Entry 6B0U (X-ray diffraction, 2.80 A resolution); this record covers chains A and D of the 5 polymer chains in the assembly.

Chain A:
Molecule: N-acetyltransferase Eis
From: Mycobacterium tuberculosis (strain ATCC 25618 / H37Rv)
Notes: EC 2.3.1.-
Reference sequence: P9WFK7 (EIS_MYCTU); residue numbers follow UniProt; this construct covers 1-402
Chain sequence (428 residues; each row starts with the number of its first residue; numbers below 1 keep their minus sign (Met-25 is residue -25)):
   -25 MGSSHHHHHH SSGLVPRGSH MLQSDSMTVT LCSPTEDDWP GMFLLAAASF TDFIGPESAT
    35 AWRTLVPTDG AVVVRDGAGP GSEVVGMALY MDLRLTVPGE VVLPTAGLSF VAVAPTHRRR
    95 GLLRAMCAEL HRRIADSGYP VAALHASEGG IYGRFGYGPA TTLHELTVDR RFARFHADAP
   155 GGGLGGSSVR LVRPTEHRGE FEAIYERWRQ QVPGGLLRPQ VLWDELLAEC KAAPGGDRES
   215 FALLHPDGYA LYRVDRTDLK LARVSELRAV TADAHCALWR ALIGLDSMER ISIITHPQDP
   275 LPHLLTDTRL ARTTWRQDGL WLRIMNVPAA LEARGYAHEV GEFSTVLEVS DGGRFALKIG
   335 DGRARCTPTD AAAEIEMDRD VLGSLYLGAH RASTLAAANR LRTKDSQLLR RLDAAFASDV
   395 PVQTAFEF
Disordered / not traced: -25 to 3, 52-55, 157-159
Covalent attachments: coenzyme A (COA) linked to Cys101
Differences from the reference sequence: initiating methionine (-25); expression tag (-24 to 0)
Small-molecule neighbours:
  - coenzyme A (COA), molecule 1: Val85, Leu97, Tyr126, Phe129
  - coenzyme A (COA), molecule 2: Val87, His91, Arg92, Arg93, Arg94, Gly95, Leu96, Leu97, Arg98, Glu122, Ile125, Arg128, Leu200, Glu203, Cys204, Ser214, Leu225, Arg227, Ser239

Chain D:
Molecule: Synthetic peptide ATKAPAKKA
Chain sequence (9 residues; row label = number of the first residue in the row):
     1 ATKAPAKKA
Disordered / not traced: 1-4, 9

Interface between chain A and chain D:
Residue-residue contacts (17; chain A residue first):
  Phe24(A) - Lys8(D)
  Asp26(A) - Ala6(D)
  Asp26(A) - Lys7(D)
  Asp26(A) - Lys8(D)
  Ile28(A) - Lys7(D)
  Trp36(A) - Ala6(D)  hydrophobic
  Trp36(A) - Lys7(D)
  Ser83(A) - Lys7(D)
  Ser83(A) - Lys8(D)
  Phe84(A) - Lys7(D)
  Phe84(A) - Lys8(D)
  His119(A) - Lys8(D)  hydrogen bond (backbone-side chain)
  Tyr126(A) - Lys8(D)  hydrogen bond
  Glu401(A) - Pro5(D)
  Glu401(A) - Ala6(D)
  Phe402(A) - Lys7(D)
  Phe402(A) - Lys8(D)
Other interface residues (no listed pair), chain A (15 interface residues in all): Phe27, Leu63, Leu82, Val85, Glu203

In short:
15 residues of chain A and 4 residues of chain D are in contact, with 2 hydrogen bonds. Polar contacts include
His119(A)-Lys8(D) and Tyr126(A)-Lys8(D). Ligands of chain A: coenzyme A. Covalently linked coenzyme A: at
Cys101(A).
Here chain A is N-acetyltransferase Eis (Mycobacterium tuberculosis (strain ATCC 25618 / H37Rv)) and chain D
is Synthetic peptide ATKAPAKKA. Entry 6B0U (Crystal structure of acetyltransferase Eis from Mycobacterium
tuberculosis in complex with a Lys-containing peptide) was determined by X-ray diffraction.
